PDB entry 6L8O | X-ray diffraction, 3.30 A resolution | chain A

# Chain A
Molecule: DNA repair protein RAD5
Organism: Kluyveromyces lactis NRRL Y-1140
Notes: EC 3.6.4.-
UniProt: Q6CJM4 (RAD5_KLULA); residues 163-1114 here = UniProt positions 163-1114
Sequence (952 residues; each row starts with the number of its first residue):
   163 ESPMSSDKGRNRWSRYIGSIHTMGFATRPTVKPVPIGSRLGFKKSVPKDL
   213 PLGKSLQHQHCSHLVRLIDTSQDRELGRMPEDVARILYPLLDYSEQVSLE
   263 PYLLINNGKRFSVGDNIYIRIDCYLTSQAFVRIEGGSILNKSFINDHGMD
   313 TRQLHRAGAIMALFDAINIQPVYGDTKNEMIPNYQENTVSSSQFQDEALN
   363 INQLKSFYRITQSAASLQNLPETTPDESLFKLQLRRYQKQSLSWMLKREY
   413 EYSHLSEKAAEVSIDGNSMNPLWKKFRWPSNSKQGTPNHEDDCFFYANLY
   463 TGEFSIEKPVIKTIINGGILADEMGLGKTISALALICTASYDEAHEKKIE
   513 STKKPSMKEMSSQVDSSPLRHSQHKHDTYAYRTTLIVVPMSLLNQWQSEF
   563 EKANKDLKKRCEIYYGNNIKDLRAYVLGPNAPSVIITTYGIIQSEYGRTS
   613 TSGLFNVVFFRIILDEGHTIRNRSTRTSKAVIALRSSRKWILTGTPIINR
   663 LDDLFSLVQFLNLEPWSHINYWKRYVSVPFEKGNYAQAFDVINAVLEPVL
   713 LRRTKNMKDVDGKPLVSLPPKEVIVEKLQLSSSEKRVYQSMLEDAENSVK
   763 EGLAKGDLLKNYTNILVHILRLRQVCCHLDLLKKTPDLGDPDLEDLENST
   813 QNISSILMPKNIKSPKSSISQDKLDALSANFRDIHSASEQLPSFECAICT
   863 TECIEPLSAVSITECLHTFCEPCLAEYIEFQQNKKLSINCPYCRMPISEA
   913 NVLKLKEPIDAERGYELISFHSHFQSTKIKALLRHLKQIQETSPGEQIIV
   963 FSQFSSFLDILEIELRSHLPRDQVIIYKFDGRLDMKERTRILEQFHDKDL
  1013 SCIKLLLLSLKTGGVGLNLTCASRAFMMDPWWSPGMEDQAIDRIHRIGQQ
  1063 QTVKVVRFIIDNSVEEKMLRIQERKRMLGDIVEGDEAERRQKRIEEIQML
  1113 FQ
Disordered / not traced: 163-173, 208-223, 296-308, 421-430, 445-453, 515-538, 796-826
UniProt features mapped onto this chain:
  - zinc finger: Cys858 to Arg906 (RING-type)
  - motif: Asp627 to His630 (DEGH box)
  - binding site (ATP): Asp484 to Thr491
Metal / ion sites: Hg2+ site 1: Cys858, Cys861, Cys882, Cys885; Hg2+ site 2: Cys877, His879, Cys902, Cys905
Reported in the primary citation:
  - contacts within the chain: Ser553-Glu953 (hydrogen bond)
  - mutagenesis - R610E, E628A: decreased catalytic activity
  - mutagenesis - Q1051D: decreased catalytic activity on fork regression
  - mutagenesis - E953A: increased catalytic activity (dsDNA-stimulated ATPase activity)
  - mutagenesis - R906E: decreased catalytic activity on ubiquitin-chain extension
  - mutagenesis - I322A, M323A, L325A: decreased catalytic activity on PCNA-anchored ubiquitin-chain extension
  - mutagenesis - L325A, F326A: decreased stability
  - mutagenesis - R1000E, K1023E: decreased catalytic activity (dsDNA-stimulated ATPase activity)
  - catalytic residues: Glu628, Gln1051
  - mutagenesis - R190E/R228E/R240E: decreased binding to PCNA
  - mutagenesis - R190E/R228E/R240E: decreased catalytic activity on PCNA-anchored

# In short
Cys858, Cys861, Cys882 and Cys885 coordinate Hg2+ site 1. Cys877, His879, Cys902 and Cys905 form the Hg2+ site
2. From UniProt: 8 ATP-binding residues. From the paper: catalytic residues Glu628 and Gln1051; I322A, M323A
and L325A reduce catalytic activity on PCNA-anchored ubiquitin-chain extension; 12 substitutions were tested
in all.
Chain A is DNA repair protein RAD5 (Kluyveromyces lactis NRRL Y-1140); the structure, Crystal structure of the
K. lactis Rad5 (Hg-derivative), was determined by X-ray diffraction (same publication as 6L8N).
